PDB entry 2ZCY | X-ray diffraction, 2.90 A resolution | chains H and I of the 28 polymer chains in the assembly

# Chain H
Protein: Proteasome component PUP1
Organism: Saccharomyces cerevisiae
Notes: EC 3.4.25.1
Reference sequence: P25043 (PSB7_YEAST); the construct lacks a stretch of the UniProt sequence and is renumbered around it, so the offset changes along the chain: 1-91 = UniProt 30-120; 93-105 = UniProt 121-133; 106-187 = UniProt 135-216; 189-233 = UniProt 217-261
Sequence (232 residues; numbered 1 to 233 plus 1 insertion-coded residue; 2 numbers in that range are skipped by the numbering (no residue carries them; nothing is unmodelled there); the number before each row is that of its first residue):
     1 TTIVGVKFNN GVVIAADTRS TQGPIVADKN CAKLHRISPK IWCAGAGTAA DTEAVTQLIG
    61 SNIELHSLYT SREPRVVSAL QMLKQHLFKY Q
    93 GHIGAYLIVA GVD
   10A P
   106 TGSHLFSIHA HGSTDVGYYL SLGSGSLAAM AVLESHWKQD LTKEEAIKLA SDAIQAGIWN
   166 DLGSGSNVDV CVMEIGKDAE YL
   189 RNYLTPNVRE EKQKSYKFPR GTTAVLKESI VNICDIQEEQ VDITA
Not modelled in the structure: 224-233
Swiss-Prot annotation at these positions:
  - active site: Thr1 (Nucleophile)
Covalently attached groups: Syringolin A (SRG) linked to Thr1
Small-molecule neighbours:
  - Syringolin A (SRG; (2S)-2-[[(2S)-1-[[(5S,8S,9E)-2,7-dioxo-5-propan-2-yl-1,6-diazacyclododeca-3,9-dien-8-yl]amino]-3-methyl-1-oxo-butan-2-yl]carbamoylamino]-3-methyl-butanoic acid), molecule 1: Arg19, Ser20, Thr21, Gln22, Ala27, Cys31, Lys33, Gly45, Ala46, Gly47, Thr48, Ala49, Gly128
  - Syringolin A (SRG), molecule 2: His114, His116, Ser118

# Chain I
Protein: Proteasome component PUP3
Organism: Saccharomyces cerevisiae
Notes: EC 3.4.25.1
Reference sequence: P25451 (PSB3_YEAST); the construct lacks a stretch of the UniProt sequence and is renumbered around it, so the offset changes along the chain: -9 to -1 = UniProt 1-9; 1-36 = UniProt 10-45; 38-105 = UniProt 46-113; 106-122 = UniProt 117-133; 2 more segments
Sequence (205 residues; numbered -9 to 194 plus 4 insertion-coded residues; 3 numbers in that range are skipped by the numbering (no residue carries them; nothing is unmodelled there); the number before each row is that of its first residue; a row labelled like 10A-10C holds insertion residues (10A, then the next letters in order); numbers below 1 keep their minus sign (Met-9 is residue -9)):
    -9 MSDPSSING
     1 GIVVAMTGKD CVAIACDLRL GSQSLGVSNK FEKIFH
    38 YGHVFLGITG LATDVTTLNE MFRYKTNLYK LKEERAIEPE TFTQLVSSSL YERRFGPYFV
    98 GPVVAGIN
10A-10C SKS
   106 GKPFIAGFDL IGCIDEA
   12A K
   123 DFIVSGTASD QLFGMCESLY EPNLEPEDLF ETISQALLNA ADRDALSGWG AVVYIIK
   181 KDEVVKRYLK MRQD
Not modelled in the structure: -9
Swiss-Prot annotation at these positions:
  - modified residue: Ser22 (Phosphoserine)
  - cross-link: Lys62 (Glycyl lysine isopeptide (Lys-Gly) (interchain with G-Cter in ubiquitin))
Small-molecule neighbours: Syringolin A (SRG; (2S)-2-[[(2S)-1-[[(5S,8S,9E)-2,7-dioxo-5-propan-2-yl-1,6-diazacyclododeca-3,9-dien-8-yl]amino]-3-methyl-1-oxo-butan-2-yl]carbamoylamino]-3-methyl-butanoic acid): Arg91, Asp114, Leu115, Ile116, Cys118

# Interface between chain H and chain I
Residue-residue contacts - 65 pairs, chain H then chain I:
  Ile25(H) with Asp132(I); Phe135(I), hydrophobic
  Val26(H) with Phe135(I)
  Ala27(H) with Asp120(I)
  Asp28(H) with Asp120(I)
  Lys29(H) with Glu139(I), salt bridge
  Ala49(H) with Cys118(I), hydrophobic
  Ala50(H) with Tyr88(I); Ile116(I), hydrophobic; Cys118(I), hydrophobic
  Asp51(H) with Tyr88(I), hydrogen bond; Arg91(I), salt bridge
  Ala54(H) with Tyr88(I)
  Tyr90(H) with Phe92(I), hydrophobic
  His94(H) with Arg91(I); Phe92(I)
  Arg197(H) with Glu139(I), hydrogen bond (side chain-backbone)
  Lys200(H) with Glu139(I), hydrogen bond (side chain-backbone); Ser140(I), hydrogen bond (side chain-backbone); Tyr142(I), hydrogen bond (side chain-backbone)
  Ser203(H) with Glu143(I), hydrogen bond
  Tyr204(H) with Ser140(I); Leu141(I), hydrophobic; Glu143(I)
  Lys205(H) with Glu143(I); Asp150(I)
  Phe206(H) with Leu141(I), hydrophobic; Glu153(I); Gln157(I)
  Arg208(H) with Glu149(I), salt bridge; Asp150(I), salt bridge; Glu153(I)
  Gly209(H) with Glu153(I), hydrogen bond (backbone-side chain)
  Thr210(H) with Glu153(I)
  Thr211(H) with Glu153(I), hydrogen bond; Ser156(I); Gln157(I), hydrogen bond; Leu189(I)
  Ala212(H) with Leu189(I); Lys190(I), hydrogen bond (backbone-backbone)
  Val213(H) with Phe152(I), hydrophobic; Arg187(I); Tyr188(I)
  Leu214(H) with Tyr188(I), hydrogen bond (backbone-backbone); Leu189(I); Lys190(I)
  Lys215(H) with Arg187(I); Tyr188(I), hydrogen bond (backbone-backbone)
  Glu216(H) with Val185(I); Lys186(I); Arg187(I), salt bridge
  Ser217(H) with Val185(I); Lys186(I), hydrogen bond (backbone-backbone)
  Ile218(H) with Glu183(I); Val184(I)
  Val219(H) with His36(I); Tyr176(I), hydrophobic; Val184(I), hydrogen bond (backbone-backbone); Lys186(I)
  Ile221(H) with His36(I); Gly39(I); His40(I); Phe42(I), hydrophobic; Val184(I), hydrophobic
  Asp223(H) with Lys67(I), salt bridge
Also at the interface, not in a pair above, chain H (36 interface residues in all): Thr48, Ile95, Gly96, Pro207, Asn220
Also at the interface, not in a pair above, chain I (38 interface residues in all): Asp114, Leu146, Glu147, Thr154, Leu160

# Summary
The interface between chain H and chain I involves 36 residues on one side and 38 on the other, with 14
hydrogen bonds and 6 salt bridges. Polar pairs include Lys29(H)-Glu139(I), Asp51(H)-Arg91(I) and
Arg208(H)-Glu149(I). Chain H binds Syringolin A. Chain I binds Syringolin A.
Here chain H is Proteasome component PUP1 and chain I is Proteasome component PUP3, both from Saccharomyces
cerevisiae. Entry 2ZCY (yeast 20S proteasome:syringolin A-complex) was determined by X-ray diffraction,
deposited together with 3BDM.
